PDB entry 7QRT | X-ray diffraction, 1.90 A resolution | chains A and C of the 3 polymer chains in the assembly

# Chain A
Name: Protein scribble homolog
Source organism: Homo sapiens
Reference sequence: Q14160 (SCRIB_HUMAN); residues 11-102 here correspond to UniProt positions 859-950 (UniProt number = residue number + 848)
Sequence (92 residues; row label = number of the first residue in the row):
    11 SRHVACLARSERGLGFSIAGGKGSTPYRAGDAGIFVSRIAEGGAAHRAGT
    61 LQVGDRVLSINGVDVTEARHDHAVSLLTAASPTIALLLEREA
Differences from the reference sequence: conflict Ser11 (Gln859 in Q14160)
UniProt features mapped onto this chain:
  - modified residue (Phosphoserine): Ser27, Ser91
From the paper describing this entry:
  - self-association interface (contacts with another copy of this molecule); pairs are residue here / residue on that copy: Tyr37-Arg19 (hydrogen bond)

# Chain C
Name: Protein Tax-1
Reference sequence: P14079 (TAX_HTL1C); residues 455-462 here correspond to UniProt positions 346-353 (UniProt number = residue number - 109)
Sequence (8 residues; each row starts with the number of its first residue):
   455 KHFRETEV
UniProt features mapped onto this chain:
  - motif: Glu459 to Val462 (PDZ-binding)

# Interface between chain A and chain C
Residue-residue contacts (9):
  Arg48(A) with Glu461(C)
  Ile49(A) with Thr460(C); Glu461(C), hydrogen bond (backbone-backbone)
  Ala50(A) with Glu459(C)
  Glu51(A) with Glu459(C), hydrogen bond (backbone-backbone); Glu461(C)
  His56(A) with Glu461(C), salt bridge
  Val63(A) with Glu461(C); Val462(C)
Other interface residues (no listed pair), chain A (8 interface residues in all): Tyr37, Ser47
Interface features reported in the paper:
  - residue pairs: Ile49(A)-Glu461(C), Glu51(A)-Thr460(C)
  - interface residues, chain C: Val462(C)

# In short
8 residues of chain A face 4 of chain C across their interface, with 2 hydrogen bonds and 1 salt bridge. Among
the polar pairs are His56(A)-Glu461(C), Ile49(A)-Glu461(C) and Glu51(A)-Glu459(C). The paper describes
contacts between Ile49(A) and Glu461(C) and Glu51(A) and Thr460(C). The paper reports the interface residue
Val462(C); a self-association interface involving Tyr37(A).
Here chain A is Protein scribble homolog (Homo sapiens) and chain C is Protein Tax-1. Entry 7QRT (Structural
insight into the Scribble PDZ domains interaction with the oncogenic Human T-cell lymphotrophic virus-1
(HTLV-1) ...) was determined by X-ray diffraction (same publication as 7QRS and 7QS8).
